PDB entry 9K9L | electron microscopy, 3.66 A resolution | chains B and J of the 10 polymer chains in the assembly

Chain B:
Molecule: Histone H4
Organism: Homo sapiens
UniProt: P62805 (H4_HUMAN); residues 0-102 here correspond to UniProt positions 1-103 (UniProt number = residue number + 1)
Sequence (106 residues; row label = number of the first residue in the row; numbers below 1 keep their minus sign (Gly-3 is residue -3)):
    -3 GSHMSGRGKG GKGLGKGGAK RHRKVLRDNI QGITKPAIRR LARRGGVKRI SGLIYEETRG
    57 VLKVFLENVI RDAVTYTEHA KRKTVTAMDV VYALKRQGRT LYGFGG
Disordered / not traced: -3 to 22, 96-102
Differences from the reference sequence: expression tag (-3 to -1)
UniProt features mapped onto this chain:
  - DNA-binding region: Lys16 to Lys20
  - modified residue: Ser1 (N-acetylserine), Arg3 (Asymmetric dimethylarginine), Lys5 (N6-(2-hydroxyisobutyryl)lysine), Lys8 (N6-(2-hydroxyisobutyryl)lysine), Lys12 (N6-(2-hydroxyisobutyryl)lysine), Lys16 (N6-(2-hydroxyisobutyryl)lysine), Lys20 (N6,N6,N6-trimethyllysine), Lys31 (N6-(2-hydroxyisobutyryl)lysine), Lys44 (N6-(2-hydroxyisobutyryl)lysine), Ser47 (Phosphoserine), Tyr51 (Phosphotyrosine), Lys59 (N6-(2-hydroxyisobutyryl)lysine), Lys77 (N6-(2-hydroxyisobutyryl)lysine), Lys79 (N6-(2-hydroxyisobutyryl)lysine), Thr80 (Phosphothreonine), Tyr88 (Phosphotyrosine), Lys91 (N6-(2-hydroxyisobutyryl)lysine)
  - cross-link (Glycyl lysine isopeptide (Lys-Gly)): Lys12 (interchain with G-Cter in SUMO2), Lys20 (interchain with G-Cter in SUMO2), Lys31 (interchain with G-Cter in SUMO2), Lys59 (interchain with G-Cter in SUMO2), Lys79 (interchain with G-Cter in SUMO2), Lys91 (interchain with G-Cter in SUMO2)

Chain J:
Molecule: Widom601 DNA RV
Organism: synthetic construct
Sequence (145 nucleotides; numbered -74 to 70; the number before each row is that of its first residue; numbers below 1 keep their minus sign (DA-74 is residue -74)):
   -74 ATCGATGTAT ATATCTGACA CGTGCCTGGA GACTAGGGAG TAATCCCCTT GGCGGTTAAA
   -14 ACGCGGGGGA CAGCGCGTAC GTGCGTTTAA GCGGTGCTAG AGCTGTCTAC GACCAATTGA
    46 GCGGCCTCGG CACCGGGATT CTGAT
Disordered / not traced: -74 to -60, 62-70

How chain B and chain J interact:
Residue-residue contacts (7; chain B residue first):
  Thr30(B) - DG18(J)  sugar contact
  Thr30(B) - DG19(J)  phosphate contact
  Pro32(B) - DG18(J)  phosphate contact
  Pro32(B) - DG19(J)  phosphate contact
  Arg36(B) - DC17(J)  sugar contact
  Arg36(B) - DG18(J)  salt bridge to the phosphate
  Arg45(B) - DG27(J)  sugar contact
Interface residues without a listed pair, chain B (6 interface residues in all): Lys31, Lys77
Interface residues without a listed pair, chain J (5 interface residues in all): DC-1

Summary:
The interface between chain B and chain J involves 6 residues on one side and 5 on the other; the contacts
include 1 salt bridge. The salt-bridged pair is Arg36(B)-DG18(J). Curated annotation (UniProt) lists a
DNA-binding region on chain B.
Chain B is Histone H4 (Homo sapiens) and chain J is Widom601 DNA RV (synthetic construct); the structure,
Cryo-EM structure of the human CENP-A-H4 octasome, was determined by electron microscopy.
